Entry 7C0D (X-ray diffraction, 1.60 A resolution); this record covers chains A and D of the 4 polymer chains in the assembly.

Chain A (and D):
Name: L-2-keto-3-deoxyarabonate dehydratase
Organism: Azospirillum brasilense
Notes: EC 4.2.1.43; chain D of this document is another copy of the same molecule, construct and numbering; everything in this record applies to it too
UniProt: Q1JUQ0 (KDADA_AZOBR); numbering as in UniProt (aligned over 2-309)
Sequence (320 residues; numbered -10 to 309; the number before each row is that of its first residue; numbers below 1 keep their minus sign (Met-10 is residue -10)):
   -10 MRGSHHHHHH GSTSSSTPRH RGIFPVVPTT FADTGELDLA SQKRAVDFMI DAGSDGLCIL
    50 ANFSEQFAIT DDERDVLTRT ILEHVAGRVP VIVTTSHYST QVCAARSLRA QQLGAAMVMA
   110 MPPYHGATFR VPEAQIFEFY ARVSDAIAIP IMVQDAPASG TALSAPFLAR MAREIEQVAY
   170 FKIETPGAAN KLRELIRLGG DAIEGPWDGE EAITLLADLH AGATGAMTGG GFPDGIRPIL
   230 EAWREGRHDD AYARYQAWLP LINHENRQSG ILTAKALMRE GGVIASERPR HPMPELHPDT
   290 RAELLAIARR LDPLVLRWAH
Disordered / not traced: -10 to 5 (chain D: -10 to 5, 309)
Differences from the reference sequence: expression tag (-10 to 1)
Modified positions: Lys171 ((E)-N~6~-(1-carboxy-2-hydroxyethylidene)-L-lysine; KYQ)

How chain A and chain D interact:
Residue-residue contacts (49):
  Ala178(A) with Gln257(D)
  Asn179(A) with His286(D); Thr289(D), hydrogen bond
  Arg182(A) with His286(D); Asp288(D), salt bridge; Glu292(D), salt bridge
  Glu199(A) with Arg256(D), salt bridge
  Ile202(A) with Asn252(D), hydrogen bond (backbone-side chain); Arg256(D)
  Thr203(A) with Arg256(D); Gln257(D)
  Ala206(A) with Gln257(D); Glu292(D)
  His209(A) with Glu292(D), salt bridge
  Asp238(A) with Arg299(D), salt bridge
  Tyr241(A) with Pro249(D); Ile296(D); Arg299(D)
  Tyr244(A) with Asn252(D), hydrogen bond
  Gln245(A) with Gln245(D); Ala246(D); Pro249(D)
  Ala246(A) with Gln245(D)
  Leu248(A) with Leu248(D), hydrophobic; Pro249(D)
  Pro249(A) with Tyr241(D); Gln245(D); Leu248(D)
  Asn252(A) with Ile202(D), hydrogen bond (side chain-backbone); Tyr244(D), hydrogen bond
  Asn255(A) with Arg256(D), hydrogen bond
  Arg256(A) with Glu199(D), salt bridge; Ile202(D); Thr203(D); Asn255(D), hydrogen bond; Arg256(D)
  Gln257(A) with Ala178(D); Thr203(D); Ala206(D)
  His286(A) with Asn179(D); Arg182(D)
  Asp288(A) with Arg182(D), salt bridge
  Thr289(A) with Asn179(D), hydrogen bond
  Glu292(A) with Arg182(D), salt bridge; Ala206(D); His209(D), salt bridge
  Ile296(A) with Tyr241(D)
  Arg299(A) with Asp238(D), salt bridge; Tyr241(D)
Other interface residues (no listed pair), chain A (26 interface residues in all): Leu205
Other interface residues (no listed pair), chain D (26 interface residues in all): Leu205

Overview:
The chain A/chain D interface involves 26 residues from each chain; the contacts include 8 hydrogen bonds and
10 salt bridges. Polar contacts include Arg182(A)-Asp288(D), Arg182(A)-Glu292(D) and Glu199(A)-Arg256(D).
Both chains are L-2-keto-3-deoxyarabonate dehydratase (Azospirillum brasilense). Entry 7C0D (Crystal structure
of Azospirillum brasilense L-2-keto-3-deoxyarabonate dehydratase (Hydroxypyruvate-bound form)) was determined
by X-ray diffraction together with 7C0C and 7C0E from the same study.
